Entry 8P50 (electron microscopy, 4.04 A resolution (low resolution: residue-level contacts below are approximate; hydrogen-bond / salt-bridge calls are withheld)); this record covers chains A and B.

Chain A:
Name: Toxin protein
Source organism: Photorhabdus luminescens
Reference sequence: Q8KT65 (Q8KT65_PHOLU); residues 1-2914 here = UniProt positions 1-2914
Chain sequence (2934 residues; row label = number of the first residue in the row; numbers below 1 keep their minus sign (Met-19 is residue -19)):
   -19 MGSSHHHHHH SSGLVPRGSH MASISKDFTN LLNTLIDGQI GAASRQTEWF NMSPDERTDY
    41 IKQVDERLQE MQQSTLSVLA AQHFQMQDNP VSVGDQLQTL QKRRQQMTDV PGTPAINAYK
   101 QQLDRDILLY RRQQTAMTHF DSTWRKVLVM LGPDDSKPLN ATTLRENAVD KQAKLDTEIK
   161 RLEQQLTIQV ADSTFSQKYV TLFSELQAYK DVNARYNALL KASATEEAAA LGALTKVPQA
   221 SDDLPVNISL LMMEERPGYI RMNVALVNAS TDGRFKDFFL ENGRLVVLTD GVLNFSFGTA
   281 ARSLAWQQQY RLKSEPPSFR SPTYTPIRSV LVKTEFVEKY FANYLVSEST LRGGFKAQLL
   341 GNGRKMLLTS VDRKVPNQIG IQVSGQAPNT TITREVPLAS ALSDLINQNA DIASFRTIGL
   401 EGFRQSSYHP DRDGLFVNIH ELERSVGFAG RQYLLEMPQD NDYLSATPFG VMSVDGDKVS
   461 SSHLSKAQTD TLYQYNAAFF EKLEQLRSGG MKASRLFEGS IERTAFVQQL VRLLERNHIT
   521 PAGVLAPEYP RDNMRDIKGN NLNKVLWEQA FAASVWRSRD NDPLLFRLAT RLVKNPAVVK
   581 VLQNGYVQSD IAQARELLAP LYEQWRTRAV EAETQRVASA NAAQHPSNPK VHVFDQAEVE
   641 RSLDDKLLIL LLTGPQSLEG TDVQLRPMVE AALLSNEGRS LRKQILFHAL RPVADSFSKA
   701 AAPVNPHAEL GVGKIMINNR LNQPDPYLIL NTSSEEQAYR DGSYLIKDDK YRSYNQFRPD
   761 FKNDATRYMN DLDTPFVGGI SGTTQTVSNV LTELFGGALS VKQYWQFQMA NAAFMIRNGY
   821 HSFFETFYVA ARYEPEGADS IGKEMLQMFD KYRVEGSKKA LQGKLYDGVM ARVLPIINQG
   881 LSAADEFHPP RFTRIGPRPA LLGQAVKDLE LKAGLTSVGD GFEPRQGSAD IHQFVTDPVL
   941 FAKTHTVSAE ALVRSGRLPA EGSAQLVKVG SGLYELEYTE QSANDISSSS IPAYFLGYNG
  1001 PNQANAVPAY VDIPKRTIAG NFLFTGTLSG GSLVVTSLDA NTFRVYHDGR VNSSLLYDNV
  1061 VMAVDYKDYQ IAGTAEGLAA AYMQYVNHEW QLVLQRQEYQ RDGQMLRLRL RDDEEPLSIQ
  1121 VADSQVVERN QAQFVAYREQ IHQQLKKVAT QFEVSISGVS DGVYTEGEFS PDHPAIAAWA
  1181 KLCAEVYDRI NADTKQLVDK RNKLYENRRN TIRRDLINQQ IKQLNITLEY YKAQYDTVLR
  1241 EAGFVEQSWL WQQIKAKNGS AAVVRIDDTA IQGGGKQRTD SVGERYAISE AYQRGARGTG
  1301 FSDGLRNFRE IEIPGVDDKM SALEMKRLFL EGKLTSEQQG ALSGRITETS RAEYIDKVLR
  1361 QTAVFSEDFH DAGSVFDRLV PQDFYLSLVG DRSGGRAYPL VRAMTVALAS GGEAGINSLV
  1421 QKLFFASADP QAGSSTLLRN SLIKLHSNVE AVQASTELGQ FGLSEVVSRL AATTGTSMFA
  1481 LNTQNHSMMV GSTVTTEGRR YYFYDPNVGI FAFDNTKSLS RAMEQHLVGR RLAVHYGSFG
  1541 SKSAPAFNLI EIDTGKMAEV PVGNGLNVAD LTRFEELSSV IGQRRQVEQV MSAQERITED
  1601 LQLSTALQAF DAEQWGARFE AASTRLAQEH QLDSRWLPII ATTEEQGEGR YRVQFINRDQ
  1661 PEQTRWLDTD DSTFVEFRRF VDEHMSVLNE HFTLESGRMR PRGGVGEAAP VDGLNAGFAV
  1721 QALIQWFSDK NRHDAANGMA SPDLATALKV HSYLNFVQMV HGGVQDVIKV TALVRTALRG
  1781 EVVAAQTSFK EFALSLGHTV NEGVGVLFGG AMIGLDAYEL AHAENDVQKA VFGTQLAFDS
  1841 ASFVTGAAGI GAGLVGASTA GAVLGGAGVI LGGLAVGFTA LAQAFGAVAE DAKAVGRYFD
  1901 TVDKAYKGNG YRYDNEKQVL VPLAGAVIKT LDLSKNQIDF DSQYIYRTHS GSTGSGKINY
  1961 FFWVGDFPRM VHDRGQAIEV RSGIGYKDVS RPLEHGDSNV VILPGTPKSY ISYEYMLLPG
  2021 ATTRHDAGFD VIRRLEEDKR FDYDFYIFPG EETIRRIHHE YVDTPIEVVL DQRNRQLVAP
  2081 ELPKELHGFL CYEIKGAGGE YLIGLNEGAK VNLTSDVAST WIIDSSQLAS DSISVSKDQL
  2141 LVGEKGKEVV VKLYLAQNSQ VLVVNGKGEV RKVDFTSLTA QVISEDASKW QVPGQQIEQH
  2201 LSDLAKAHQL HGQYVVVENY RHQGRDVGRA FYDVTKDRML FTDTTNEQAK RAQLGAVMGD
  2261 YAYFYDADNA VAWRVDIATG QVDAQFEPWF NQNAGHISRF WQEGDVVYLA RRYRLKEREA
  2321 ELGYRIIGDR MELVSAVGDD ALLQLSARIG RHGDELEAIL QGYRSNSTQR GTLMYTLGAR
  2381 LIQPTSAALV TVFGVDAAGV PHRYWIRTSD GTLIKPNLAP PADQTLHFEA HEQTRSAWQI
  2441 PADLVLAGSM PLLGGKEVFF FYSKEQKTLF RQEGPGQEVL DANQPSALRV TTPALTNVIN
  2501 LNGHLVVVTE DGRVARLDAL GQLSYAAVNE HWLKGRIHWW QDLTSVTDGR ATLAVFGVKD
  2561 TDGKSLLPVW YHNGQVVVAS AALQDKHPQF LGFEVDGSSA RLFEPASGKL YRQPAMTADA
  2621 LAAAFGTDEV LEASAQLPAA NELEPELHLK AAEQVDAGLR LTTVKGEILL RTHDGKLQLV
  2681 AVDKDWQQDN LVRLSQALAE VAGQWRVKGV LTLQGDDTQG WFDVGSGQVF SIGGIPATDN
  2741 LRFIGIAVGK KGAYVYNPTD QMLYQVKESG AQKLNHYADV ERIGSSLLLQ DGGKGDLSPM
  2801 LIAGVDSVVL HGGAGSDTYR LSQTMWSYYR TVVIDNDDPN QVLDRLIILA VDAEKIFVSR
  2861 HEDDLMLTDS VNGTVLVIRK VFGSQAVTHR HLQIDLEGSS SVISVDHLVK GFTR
Disordered / not traced: -19 to 3, 910-923, 1592-2914
Differences from the reference sequence: initiating methionine (-19); expression tag (-18 to 0); engineered mutation Ala1397 (Cys in Q8KT65)
What the authors report for this chain:
  - contacts within the chain: Arg957-Ala1291
  - mutagenesis - K907DEL, R957A, L1359G, R1360G: decreased catalytic activity with ADP-ribosylation factor 3 (chain B)
  - mutagenesis - Y1286S: increased catalytic activity with ADP-ribosylation factor 3 (chain B)
  - post-translational modification sites: Ile1271 to Gly1274
  - mutagenesis - R957A: abolished catalytic activity on Arf3
  - mutagenesis - D908DEL: decreased catalytic activity

Chain B:
Name: ADP-ribosylation factor 3
Source organism: Homo sapiens
Reference sequence: P61204 (ARF3_HUMAN); numbering as in UniProt (aligned over 18-181)
Chain sequence (184 residues; row label = number of the first residue in the row; numbers below 1 keep their minus sign (Met-2 is residue -2)):
    -2 MGSSHHHHHH SSGLVPRGSH MRILMVGLDA AGKTTILYKL KLGEIVTTIP TIGFNVETVE
    58 YKNISFTVWD VGGLDKIRPL WRHYFQNTQG LIFVVDSNDR ERVNEAREEL MRMLAEDELR
   118 DAVLLVFANK QDLPNAMNAA EITDKLGLHS LRHRNWYIQA TCATSGDGLY EGLDWLANQL
   178 KNKK
Disordered / not traced: -2 to 17, 179-181
Differences from the reference sequence: initiating methionine (-2); expression tag (-1 to 17); engineered mutation Leu71 (Gln in P61204)
UniProt features mapped onto this chain:
  - binding site (GTP): Gly24 to Thr31, Asn126 to Asp129
Ion coordination: Mg2+: Thr48 (together with GTP)
Small-molecule neighbours: GTP (guanosine-5'-triphosphate): Leu25, Asp26, Ala27, Ala28, Gly29, Lys30, Thr31, Thr32, Thr44, Ile46, Thr48, Ile49, Gly69, Gly70, Asn126, Lys127, Asp129, Leu130, Cys159, Ala160, Thr161

Interface between chain A and chain B:
Residue-residue contacts - 12 pairs, chain A then chain B:
  Asp1193(A) - Lys73(B)
  Leu1197(A) - Ile49(B)
  Gln1220(A) - Phe51(B)
  Gln1220(A) - Val53(B)
  Gln1220(A) - Trp66(B)
  Gln1223(A) - His80(B)
  Gln1223(A) - Tyr81(B)
  Leu1224(A) - Phe51(B)
  Thr1227(A) - Leu77(B)
  Tyr1231(A) - Lys73(B)
  Tyr1231(A) - Ile74(B)
  Met1591(A) - Arg79(B)
Interface residues without a listed pair, chain A (10 interface residues in all): Lys1200, Ile1226
Interface residues without a listed pair, chain B (11 interface residues in all): Pro47

Overview:
10 residues of chain A and 11 residues of chain B are in contact. Bound to chain B: GTP. The paper reports
that K907DEL, R957A and L1359G of chain A, among others, reduce catalytic activity with ADP-ribosylation
factor 3 (chain B); a modification site at Ile1271(A); 6 substitutions were tested in all.
Here chain A is Toxin protein (Photorhabdus luminescens) and chain B is ADP-ribosylation factor 3 (Homo
sapiens). Entry 8P50 (Photorhabdus luminescens Makes caterpillars floppy (Mcf) toxin with the C-terminal
deletion in complex with Arf3) was determined by electron microscopy, deposited together with 8P51 and 8P52.
